7BTQ - chains D and F of the 6 polymer chains in the assembly; structure by electron microscopy, 4.54 A resolution (low resolution: residue-level contacts below are approximate; hydrogen-bond / salt-bridge calls are withheld).

== Chain D ==
Molecule: Type I restriction enzyme EcoR124II M protein
Organism: Escherichia coli
Notes: EC 2.1.1.72
Reference sequence: P10484 (T1M1_ECOLX); residues 1-520 here = UniProt positions 1-520
Amino-acid sequence (520 residues; row label = number of the first residue in the row):
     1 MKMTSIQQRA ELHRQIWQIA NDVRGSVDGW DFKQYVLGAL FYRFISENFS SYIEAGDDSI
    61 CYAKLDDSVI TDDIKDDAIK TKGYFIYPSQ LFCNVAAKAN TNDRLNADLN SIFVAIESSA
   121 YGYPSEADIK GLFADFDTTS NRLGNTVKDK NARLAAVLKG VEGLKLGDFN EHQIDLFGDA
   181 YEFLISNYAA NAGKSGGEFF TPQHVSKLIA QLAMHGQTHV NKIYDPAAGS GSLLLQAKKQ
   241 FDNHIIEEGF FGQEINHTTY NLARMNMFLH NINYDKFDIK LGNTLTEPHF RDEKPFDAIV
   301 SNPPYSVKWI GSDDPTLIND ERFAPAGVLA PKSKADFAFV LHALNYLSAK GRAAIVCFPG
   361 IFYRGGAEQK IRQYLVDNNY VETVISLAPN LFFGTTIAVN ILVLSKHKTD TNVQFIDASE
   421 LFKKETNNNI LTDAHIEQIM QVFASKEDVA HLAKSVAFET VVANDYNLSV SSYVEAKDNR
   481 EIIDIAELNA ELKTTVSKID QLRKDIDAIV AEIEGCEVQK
Disordered / not traced: 1-9, 57-70, 168-173, 191-197, 511-520
UniProt features mapped onto this chain:
  - region: E481 to V510 (C-terminal tail)
  - binding site (S-adenosyl-L-methionine): E198 to Q203, S230 to S232, E254

== Chain F ==
Molecule: Type I restriction enzyme R Protein
Organism: Escherichia coli
Notes: EC 3.1.21.3
Reference sequence: Q304R3 (Q304R3_ECOLX); residue numbers follow UniProt; this construct covers 1-1038
Amino-acid sequence (1038 residues; row label = number of the first residue in the row):
     1 MTHQTHTIAE SNNFIVLDKY IKAEPTGDSY QSESDLEREL IQDLRNQGYE FISVKSQSAM
    61 LANVREQLQN LNGVVFNDSE WRRFTEQYLD NPSDGILDKT RKIHIDYICD FIFDDERLEN
   121 IYLIDKKNLM RNKVQIIQQF EQAGSHANRY DVTILVNGLP LVQIELKKRG VAIREAFNQI
   181 HRYSKESFNS ENSLFKYLQL FVISNGTDTR YFANTTKRDK NSFDFTMNWA KSDNTLIKDL
   241 KDFTATCFQK HTLLNVLVNY SVFDSSQTLL VMRPYQIAAT ERILWKIKSS FTAKNWSKPE
   301 SGGYIWHTTG SGKTLTSFKA ARLATELDFI DKVFFVVDRK DLDYQTMKEY QRFSPDSVNG
   361 SENTAGLKRN LDKDDNKIIV TTIQKLNNLM KAESDLPVYN QQVVFIFDEC HRSQFGEAQK
   421 NLKKKFKRYY QFGFTGTPIF PENALGSETT ASVFGRELHS YVITDAIRDE KVLKFKVDYN
   481 DVRPQFKSLE TETDEKKLSA AENQQAFLHP MRIQEITQYI LNNFRQKTHR TFPGSKGFNA
   541 MLAVSSVDAA KAYYATFKRL QEEAANKSAT YKPLRIATIF SFAANEEQNA IGEISDETFD
   601 TSAMDSSAKE FLDAAIREYN SHFKTNFSTD SNGFQNYYRD LAQRVKNQDI DLLIVVGMFL
   661 TGFDAPTLNT LFVDKNLRYH GLMQAFSRTN RIYDATKTFG NIVTFRDLER STIDAITLFG
   721 DKNTKNVVLE KSYTEYMEGF TDAATGEAKR GFMTVVSELE QRFPDPTSIE SEKEKKDFVK
   781 LFGEYLRAEN ILQNYDEFAT LKALQQIDLS DPVAVEKFKA EHYVDDEKFA ELQTIRLPAD
   841 RKIQDYRSAY NDIRDWQRRE KEAEKKEKST TDWDDVVFEV DLLKSQEINL DYILGLIFEH
   901 NRQNKGKGEM IEEVKRLIRS SLGNRAKEGL VVDFIQQTNL DDLPDKASII DAFFTFAQRE
   961 QQREAEALIK EENLNEDAAK RYIRTSLKRE YATENGTELN ETLPKLSPLN PQYKTKKQAV
  1021 FQKIVSFIEK FKGVGGKI
Disordered / not traced: 1-12, 142-147, 181-190, 862-871, 903-907, 1036-1038

== Chain D / chain F interface ==
Residue-residue contacts (6):
  F113(D) - N120(F)
  R142(D) - L118(F)
  T146(D) - D106(F)
  V147(D) - I108(F)
  K148(D) - Y107(F)
  K150(D) - D110(F)
Other interface residues (no listed pair), chain D (8 interface residues in all): S118, N145
Other interface residues (no listed pair), chain F (7 interface residues in all): I105

== Overview ==
Chain D and chain F form an interface of 8 and 7 residues respectively. UniProt lists 10
S-adenosyl-L-methionine-binding residues on chain D.
Here chain D is Type I restriction enzyme EcoR124II M protein and chain F is Type I restriction enzyme R
Protein, both from Escherichia coli. Entry 7BTQ (EcoR124I-DNA in the Restriction-Alleviation State) was
determined by electron microscopy, deposited together with 7BST, 7BTO, 7BTP and 7BTR.
